1Z0T - chains B and C of the 6 polymer chains in the assembly; structure by X-ray diffraction, 3.00 A resolution.

== Chain B (and C) ==
Molecule: Putative protease La homolog type
From: Archaeoglobus fulgidus
Notes: EC 3.4.21.53; fragment: proteolytic domain; chain C of this document is another copy of the same molecule, construct and numbering; everything in this record applies to it too
UniProt: O29883 (LONH_ARCFU); numbering as in UniProt (aligned over 417-621)
Amino-acid sequence (205 residues; each row starts with the number of its first residue):
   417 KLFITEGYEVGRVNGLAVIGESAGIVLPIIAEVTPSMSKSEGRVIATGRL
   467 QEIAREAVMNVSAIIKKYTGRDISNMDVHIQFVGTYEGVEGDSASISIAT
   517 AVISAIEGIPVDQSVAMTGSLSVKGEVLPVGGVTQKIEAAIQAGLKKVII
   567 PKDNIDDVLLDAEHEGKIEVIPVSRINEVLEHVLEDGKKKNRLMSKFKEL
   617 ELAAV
Not modelled in the structure: 454-456, 616-621
Curated features (UniProtKB/Swiss-Prot):
  - active site: Ser-509, Lys-552
  - mutagenesis: Glu-506 (E506A: Slightly decreases proteolytic activity), Asp-508 (D508A: No effect), Ser-509 (S509A: Completely abolishes proteolytic activity)

== Chain B / chain C interface ==
Contacting residue pairs - 28 pairs, chain B then chain C:
  Lys-417(B) / Pro-545(C)
  Leu-418(B) / Leu-544(C)  hydrophobic
  Leu-418(B) / Pro-545(C)
  Arg-428(B) / Leu-544(C)
  Ile-446(B) / Val-539(C)  hydrophobic
  Ile-446(B) / Lys-540(C)
  Ala-447(B) / Lys-540(C)
  Glu-448(B) / Lys-483(C)  salt bridge
  Glu-448(B) / Val-539(C)
  Glu-448(B) / Lys-540(C)
  Val-449(B) / Lys-483(C)  hydrogen bond (backbone-side chain)
  Thr-450(B) / Lys-483(C)
  Ser-452(B) / Lys-482(C)
  Met-453(B) / Lys-482(C)
  Ile-461(B) / Met-475(C)
  Thr-463(B) / Glu-472(C)
  Asp-493(B) / Lys-482(C)  salt bridge
  His-495(B) / Met-475(C)
  His-495(B) / Asn-476(C)
  His-495(B) / Ser-478(C)
  His-495(B) / Ala-479(C)
  His-495(B) / Val-539(C)
  Gln-497(B) / Asn-476(C)
  Gln-497(B) / Ala-510(C)
  Gln-497(B) / Leu-537(C)  hydrogen bond (side chain-backbone)
  Gln-497(B) / Ser-538(C)
  Gln-497(B) / Val-539(C)  hydrogen bond (side chain-backbone)
  Val-499(B) / Leu-544(C)  hydrophobic
Also at the interface, not in a pair above, chain B (20 interface residues in all): Val-426, Pro-451, Ala-462, Thr-501
Also at the interface, not in a pair above, chain C (17 interface residues in all): Asp-488, Ser-509, Val-546

== Summary ==
20 residues of chain B and 17 residues of chain C are in contact, with 3 hydrogen bonds and 2 salt bridges.
Among the polar pairs are Glu-448(B)/Lys-483(C), Asp-493(B)/Lys-482(C) and Val-449(B)/Lys-483(C). UniProt
lists active-site residues Ser-509(B) and Lys-552(B) and 3 mutagenesis sites on chain B.
Both chains are Putative protease La homolog type (Archaeoglobus fulgidus). Entry 1Z0T (Crystal Structure of
A. fulgidus Lon proteolytic domain) was determined by X-ray diffraction, deposited together with 1Z0V.
